2VUM - chains C and K of the 16 polymer chains in the assembly; structure by X-ray diffraction, 3.40 A resolution.

# Chain C
Name: DNA-directed RNA polymerase II subunit RPB3
Organism: Saccharomyces cerevisiae
Notes: EC 2.7.7.6
Reference sequence: P16370 (RPB3_YEAST); residue numbers follow UniProt; this construct covers 1-318
Sequence (318 residues; row label = number of the first residue in the row):
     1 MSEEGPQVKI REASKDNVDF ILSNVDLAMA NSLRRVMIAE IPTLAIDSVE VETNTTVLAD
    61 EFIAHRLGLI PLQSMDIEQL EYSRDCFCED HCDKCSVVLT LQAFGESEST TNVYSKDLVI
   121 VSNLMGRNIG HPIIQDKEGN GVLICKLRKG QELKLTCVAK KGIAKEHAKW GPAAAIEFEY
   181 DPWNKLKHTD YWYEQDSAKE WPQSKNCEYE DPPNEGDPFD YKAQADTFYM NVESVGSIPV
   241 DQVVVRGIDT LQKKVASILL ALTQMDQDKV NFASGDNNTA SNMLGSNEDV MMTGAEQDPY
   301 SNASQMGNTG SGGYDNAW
Disordered / not traced: 1-2, 269-318
Bound ions: Zn2+: Cys86, Cys88, Cys92, Cys95
UniProt features mapped onto this chain:
  - binding site (Zn(2+)): Cys86, Cys88, Cys92, Cys95
  - modified residue: Ser2 (N-acetylserine)
  - natural variant: Ala30 (A30D: In mutant RPB3-1)
  - mutagenesis: Lys9 (K9E: Transcript termination readthrough)

# Chain K
Name: DNA-directed RNA polymerase II subunit RPB11
Organism: Saccharomyces cerevisiae
Notes: EC 2.7.7.6
Reference sequence: P38902 (RPB11_YEAST); residues 1-120 here = UniProt positions 1-120
Sequence (120 residues; numbered 1 to 120; the number before each row is that of its first residue):
     1 MNAPDRFELF LLGEGESKLK IDPDTKAPNA VVITFEKEDH TLGNLIRAEL LNDRKVLFAA
    61 YKVEHPFFAR FKLRIQTTEG YDPKDALKNA CNSIINKLGA LKTNFETEWN LQTLAADDAF
Disordered / not traced: 115-120
UniProt features mapped onto this chain:
  - mutagenesis: Glu108 (E108G/V: Transcript termination readthrough; E108K: Transcript termination readthrough. Lethal), Leu111 (L111P: Transcript termination readthrough), Leu114 (L114P: Transcript termination readthrough)

# Interface between chain C and chain K
Contacting residue pairs (70):
  Glu3(C) with Thr103(K); Asn104(K), hydrogen bond (backbone-side chain)
  Glu4(C) with Asn104(K)
  Gly5(C) with Ala100(K)
  Pro6(C) with Lys97(K); Leu101(K), hydrophobic; Asn104(K), hydrogen bond (backbone-side chain)
  Val8(C) with Asn104(K); Phe105(K), hydrophobic; Glu108(K)
  Lys9(C) with Glu108(K)
  Ile10(C) with Glu108(K); Trp109(K); Gln112(K)
  Ala13(C) with Leu114(K)
  Ser14(C) with Trp109(K)
  Val18(C) with Phe105(K), hydrophobic; Trp109(K), hydrophobic
  Phe20(C) with Phe105(K), hydrophobic
  Leu22(C) with Leu101(K), hydrophobic
  Asp26(C) with Glu49(K); Lys97(K), salt bridge
  Ala28(C) with Ala48(K), hydrophobic
  Met29(C) with Leu45(K), hydrophobic; Ile94(K); Lys97(K); Leu98(K), hydrophobic
  Ser32(C) with Thr41(K); Leu45(K)
  Leu33(C) with Leu101(K), hydrophobic
  Arg35(C) with Asp39(K), salt bridge; His40(K); Thr41(K), hydrogen bond
  Val36(C) with Thr41(K)
  Glu40(C) with Thr41(K)
  Arg84(C) with Leu11(K)
  Ile163(C) with Phe10(K), hydrophobic
  Lys165(C) with Arg6(K), hydrogen bond (backbone-side chain); Leu9(K); Asp39(K), salt bridge
  Glu166(C) with Arg6(K), hydrogen bond (backbone-side chain); Phe10(K)
  His167(C) with Arg6(K)
  Val240(C) with Trp109(K), hydrophobic
  Asp241(C) with Phe105(K); Trp109(K)
  Val244(C) with Phe105(K), hydrophobic
  Val245(C) with Lys102(K); Glu106(K)
  Ile248(C) with Leu98(K); Leu101(K), hydrophobic; Lys102(K)
  Leu251(C) with Leu45(K), hydrophobic; Leu98(K), hydrophobic
  Gln252(C) with Ile95(K), hydrogen bond (side chain-backbone); Leu98(K); Gly99(K)
  Lys254(C) with Glu38(K), salt bridge; Leu42(K)
  Val255(C) with Cys91(K), hydrogen bond (backbone-side chain); Ile94(K), hydrophobic; Ile95(K), hydrophobic
  Ile258(C) with Leu19(K); Leu42(K), hydrophobic; Cys91(K), hydrophobic
  Leu259(C) with Lys88(K); Cys91(K), hydrophobic; Asn92(K)
  Leu262(C) with Lys88(K)
  Met265(C) with Leu19(K)
Also at the interface, not in a pair above, chain C (43 interface residues in all): Gln7, Ala164, Ala256, Ala261, Asp266
Also at the interface, not in a pair above, chain K (39 interface residues in all): Phe7, Ser17, Lys18, Phe35, Asn44, Ile46, Asn52

# Summary
The interface between chain C and chain K involves 43 residues on one side and 39 on the other; the contacts
include 7 hydrogen bonds and 4 salt bridges. Among the polar pairs are Asp26(C)-Lys97(K), Arg35(C)-Asp39(K)
and Lys165(C)-Asp39(K).
Chain C is DNA-directed RNA polymerase II subunit RPB3 and chain K is DNA-directed RNA polymerase II subunit
RPB11, both from Saccharomyces cerevisiae; the structure, Alpha-amanitin inhibited complete RNA polymerase II
elongation complex, was determined by X-ray diffraction.
